PDB entry 4KB1 | X-ray diffraction, 1.80 A resolution | chains A and C

Chain A:
Protein: Ribonuclease T
From: Escherichia coli
Notes: EC 3.1.13.-; fragment: RNase T
UniProt: P30014 (RNT_ECOLI); residues 1-215 here = UniProt positions 1-215
Sequence (235 residues; numbered -19 to 215; the number before each row is that of its first residue; numbers below 1 keep their minus sign (Met-19 is residue -19)):
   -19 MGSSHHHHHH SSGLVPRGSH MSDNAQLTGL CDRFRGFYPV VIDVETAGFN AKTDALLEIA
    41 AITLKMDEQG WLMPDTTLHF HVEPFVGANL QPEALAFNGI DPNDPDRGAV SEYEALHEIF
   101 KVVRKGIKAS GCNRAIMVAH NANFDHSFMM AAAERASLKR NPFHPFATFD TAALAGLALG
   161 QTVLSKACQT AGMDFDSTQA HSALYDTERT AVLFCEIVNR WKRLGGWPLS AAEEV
Disordered / not traced: -19 to 7
Sequence notes: initiating methionine (-19); expression tag (-18 to 0)
Curated features (UniProtKB/Swiss-Prot):
  - active site: His181 (Proton donor/acceptor)
  - binding site (Mg(2+)): Asp23, Glu25, His181, Asp186
  - site (Important for substrate binding and specificity): Phe29, Glu73, Phe77, Phe124, Phe146
  - mutagenesis: Arg13 (R13A: Strongly reduces affinity for RNA. Nearly abolishes enzyme activity), Arg15 (R15A: Strongly reduces affinity for RNA), Asp23 (D23A: Nearly abolishes enzyme activity), Glu25 (E25A: Nearly abolishes enzyme activity), Phe29 (F29A: Abolishes enzyme activity; when associated with A-73 and A-77), Glu73 (E73A: Reduces enzyme activity. Abolishes enzyme activity; when associated with A-29 and A-77), Phe77 (F77A: Abolishes enzyme activity; when associated with A-29 and A-73), Lys108 (K108A: Strongly reduces affinity for RNA), Arg114 (R114A: Strongly reduces affinity for RNA), Phe124 (F124A: Abolishes enzyme activity; when associated with A-146), Lys139 (K139A: Reduces affinity for RNA), Phe146 (F146A: Abolishes enzyme activity; when associated with A-124), 3 further mutagenesis entries in UniProt
Metal / ion sites: Mg2+ site 1: Asp23 (shared with DT17(C), DC18(C) of chain C); Mg2+ site 2: Glu25, Asp186 (shared with DC18(C) of chain C)
From the paper describing this entry:
  - catalytic residues: His181
  - Mg2+ coordination: Asp23, Glu25, Asp186
  - binding site for Bulge DNA (chain C): Phe29

Chain C:
Molecule: Bulge DNA
Sequence (18 nucleotides; row label = number of the first residue in the row):
     1 GGCCCTCTTT AGGGCCTC
Metal / ion sites: Mg2+ site 1: DT17, DC18 (shared with Asp23(A) of chain A); Mg2+ site 2: DC18 (shared with Glu25(A), Asp186(A) of chain A)

Interface between chain A and chain C:
Pairs across the interface (21):
  Asp23(A) - DC18(C)  phosphate contact
  Val24(A) - DC18(C)  sugar contact
  Glu25(A) - DC18(C)  phosphate contact
  Thr26(A) - DC18(C)  hydrogen bond to the phosphate
  Phe29(A) - DG1(C)  base contact
  Phe29(A) - DT17(C)  base contact
  Phe29(A) - DC18(C)  base contact
  Glu73(A) - DG1(C)  phosphate contact
  Ala74(A) - DG1(C)  base contact
  Ala74(A) - DC18(C)  base contact
  Phe77(A) - DC18(C)  stacking on the base
  Asn78(A) - DC18(C)  hydrogen bond to the phosphate
  His120(A) - DT17(C)  salt bridge to the phosphate
  Asn121(A) - DT17(C)  hydrogen bond to the sugar
  Phe124(A) - DT17(C)  base contact
  Phe124(A) - DC18(C)  sugar contact
  Thr162(A) - DT17(C)  phosphate contact
  Val163(A) - DC16(C)  phosphate contact
  Val163(A) - DT17(C)  phosphate contact
  Leu164(A) - DT17(C)  hydrogen bond to the phosphate
  Asp186(A) - DC18(C)  phosphate contact
Other interface residues (no listed pair), chain A (17 interface residues in all): Gly28

Overview:
The interface between chain A and chain C involves 17 residues on one side and 4 on the other, with 4 hydrogen
bonds, 1 salt bridge and 1 aromatic stacking contact. Polar pairs include Asn121(A)-DT17(C), Thr26(A)-DC18(C)
and Asn78(A)-DC18(C). The paper reports the catalytic residue His181(A); a binding site for Bulge DNA (chain
C) at Phe29(A).
Chain A is Ribonuclease T (Escherichia coli) and chain C is Bulge DNA; the structure, Crystal structure of
RNase T in complex with a bluge DNA (two nucleotide insertion CT ), was determined by X-ray diffraction (same
publication as 4KAZ and 4KB0).
